8X81 - chains E and C of the 6 polymer chains in the assembly; structure by electron microscopy, 3.77 A resolution.

== Chain E ==
Protein: Leptin
Organism: Homo sapiens
UniProtKB: P41159 (LEP_HUMAN); residues 1-167 here = UniProt positions 1-167
Sequence (167 residues; numbered 1 to 167; the number before each row is that of its first residue):
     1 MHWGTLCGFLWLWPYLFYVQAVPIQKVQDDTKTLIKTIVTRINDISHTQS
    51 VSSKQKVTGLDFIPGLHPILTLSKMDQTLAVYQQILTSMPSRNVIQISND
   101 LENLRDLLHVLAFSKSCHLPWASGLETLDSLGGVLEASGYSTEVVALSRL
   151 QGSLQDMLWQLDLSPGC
Disordered / not traced: 1-21
Disulfides: Cys-117/Cys-167
Curated features (UniProtKB/Swiss-Prot):
  - natural variant: Gln-49 (deletion), Asp-100 (D100Y: In LEPD), Arg-105 (R105W: In LEPD)

== Chain C ==
Protein: Leptin receptor
Organism: Homo sapiens
UniProtKB: P48357 (LEPR_HUMAN); numbering as in UniProt (aligned over 21-839)
Sequence (829 residues; row label = number of the first residue in the row):
    21 AFNLSYPITPWRFKLSCMPPNSTYDYFLLPAGLSKNTSNSNGHYETAVEP
    71 KFNSSGTHFSNLSKTTFHCCFRSEQDRNCSLCADNIEGKTFVSTVNSLVF
   121 QQIDANWNIQCWLKGDLKLFICYVESLFKNLFRNYNYKVHLLYVLPEVLE
   171 DSPLVPQKGSFQMVHCNCSVHECCECLVPVPTAKLNDTLLMCLKITSGGV
   221 IFQSPLMSVQPINMVKPDPPLGLHMEITDDGNLKISWSSPPLVPFPLQYQ
   271 VKYSENSTTVIREADKIVSATSLLVDSILPGSSYEVQVRGKRLDGPGIWS
   321 DWSTPRVFTTQDVIYFPPKILTSVGSNVSFHCIYKKENKIVPSKEIVWWM
   371 NLAEKIPQSQYDVVSDHVSKVTFFNLNETKPRGKFTYDAVYCCNEHECHH
   421 RYAELYVIDVNINISCETDGYLTKMTCRWSTSTIQSLAESTLQLRYHRSS
   471 LYCSDIPSIHPISEPKDCYLQSDGFYECIFQPIFLLSGYTMWIRINHSLG
   521 SLDSPPTCVLPDSVVKPLPPSSVKAEITINIGLLKISWEKPVFPENNLQF
   571 QIRYGLSGKEVQWKMYEVYDAKSKSVSLPVPDLCAVYAVQVRCKRLDGLG
   621 YWSNWSNPAYTVVMDIKVPMRGPEFWRIINGDTMKKEKNVTLLWKPLMKN
   671 DSLCSVQRYVINHHTSCNGTWSEDVGNHTKFTFLWTEQAHTVTVLAINSI
   721 GASVANFNLTFSWPMSKVNIVQSLSAYPLNSSCVIVSWILSPSDYKLMYF
   771 IIEWKNLNEDGEIKWLRISSSVKKYYIHDHFIPIEKYQFSLYPIFMEGVG
   821 KPKIINSFTQDDIEKHQSDGTHHHHHHHH
Disordered / not traced: 21-22, 41-81, 830-849
Disulfides: Cys-37/Cys-89, Cys-90/Cys-99, Cys-102/Cys-212, Cys-131/Cys-142, Cys-186/Cys-196, Cys-188/Cys-194, Cys-352/Cys-412, Cys-413/Cys-418, Cys-436/Cys-447, Cys-473/Cys-528, Cys-488/Cys-498, Cys-604/Cys-674
Covalent attachments: N-acetylglucosamine (NAG) linked to Asn-347, Asn-397, Asn-624, Asn-659, Asn-697, Asn-728, Asn-750
Sequence notes: expression tag (840-849)
Curated features (UniProtKB/Swiss-Prot):
  - region: His-467 to Glu-484 (Leptin-binding)
  - motif: Trp-622 to Ser-626 (WSXWS motif)
  - glycosylation (N-linked (GlcNAc...) asparagine): Asn-23, Asn-41, Asn-56, Asn-73, Asn-81, Asn-98, Asn-187, Asn-206, Asn-276, Asn-347, Asn-397, Asn-516, Asn-624, Asn-659, Asn-688, Asn-697, Asn-728, Asn-750
  - natural variant: Tyr-422 (Y422H: In LEPRD; uncertain significance), Cys-604 (C604G: In LEPRD; uncertain significance), Leu-786 (L786P: In LEPRD; uncertain significance)

== Interface between chain E and chain C ==
Pairs across the interface (20):
  Asp-29(E) / Asn-566(C)
  Asp-30(E) / Tyr-472(C)  hydrogen bond
  Thr-33(E) / Asn-566(C)
  Leu-34(E) / Leu-506(C)  hydrophobic
  Lys-36(E) / Glu-565(C)
  Thr-37(E) / Leu-442(C)
  Thr-37(E) / Phe-563(C)
  Thr-40(E) / Val-562(C)
  Thr-40(E) / Phe-563(C)
  Arg-41(E) / Tyr-441(C)  hydrogen bond (side chain-backbone)
  Arg-41(E) / Leu-442(C)  hydrogen bond (side chain-backbone)
  Arg-41(E) / Thr-443(C)
  Asp-44(E) / Phe-563(C)
  Gln-96(E) / Ile-503(C)
  Asn-99(E) / Pro-502(C)
  Asn-99(E) / Phe-504(C)
  Asn-103(E) / Phe-504(C)
  Asn-103(E) / Leu-506(C)
  Asn-103(E) / Ser-507(C)  hydrogen bond
  Asp-106(E) / Ser-470(C)
Other interface residues (no listed pair), chain E (15 interface residues in all): Val-22, Asp-100
Other interface residues (no listed pair), chain C (17 interface residues in all): Leu-505, Asp-532, Arg-615

== Summary ==
15 residues of chain E and 17 residues of chain C are in contact; the contacts include 4 hydrogen bonds. Among
the polar pairs are Asp-30(E)/Tyr-472(C), Arg-41(E)/Tyr-441(C) and Arg-41(E)/Leu-442(C). Covalently linked
N-acetylglucosamine: at Asn-347(C), Asn-397(C), Asn-624(C), Asn-659(C), Asn-697(C) and Asn-728(C) and 1 more.
Chain E is Leptin and chain C is Leptin receptor, both from Homo sapiens; the structure, Structure of
leptin-LepR trimer with a large gap, was determined by electron microscopy (same publication as 8X80 and
8X85).
